4WNP - chain A; structure by X-ray diffraction, 1.88 A resolution.

Chain A:
Molecule: Serine/threonine-protein kinase ULK1
Source organism: Homo sapiens
Notes: EC 2.7.11.1
UniProtKB: O75385 (ULK1_HUMAN); numbering as in UniProt (aligned over 1-283)
Sequence (287 residues; numbered -3 to 283; the number before each row is that of its first residue; numbers below 1 keep their minus sign (Gly-3 is residue -3)):
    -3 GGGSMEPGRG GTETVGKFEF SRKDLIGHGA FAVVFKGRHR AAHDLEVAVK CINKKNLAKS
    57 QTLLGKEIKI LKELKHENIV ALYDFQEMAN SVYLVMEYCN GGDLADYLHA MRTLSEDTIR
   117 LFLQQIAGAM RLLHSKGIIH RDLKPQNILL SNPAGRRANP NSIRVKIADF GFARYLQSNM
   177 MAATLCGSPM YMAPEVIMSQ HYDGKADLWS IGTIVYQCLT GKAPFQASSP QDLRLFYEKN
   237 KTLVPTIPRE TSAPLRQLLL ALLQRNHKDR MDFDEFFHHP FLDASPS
Unresolved in the structure: -3 to 6, 281-283
Modified / non-standard residues: Thr180 (phosphothreonine; TPO)
Sequence notes: expression tag (-3 to 0); engineered mutation Ala37 (Glu in O75385), Ala38 (Lys in O75385)
Ligand contacts: 3RJ (N~2~-(1H-benzimidazol-6-yl)-N~4~-(5-cyclobutyl-1H-pyrazol-3-yl)quinazoline-2,4-diamine): Ile22, Val30, Ala44, Lys46, Val76, Met92, Glu93, Tyr94, Cys95, Asn96, Gly98, Asp99, Gln142, Asn143, Leu145, Ala164, Asp165
UniProt features mapped onto this chain:
  - active site: Asp138 (Proton acceptor)
  - binding site (ATP): Ile22 to Val30, Lys46
  - modified residue: Lys162 (N6-acetyllysine)
  - mutagenesis: Lys46 (K46I: Abolished serine/threonine-protein kinase activity)
What the authors report for this chain:
  - conformationally variable residues (side-chain flip): Asp165
  - binding site for 3RJ: Lys46, Gln142
  - mutagenesis - E37A/K38A: unchanged catalytic activity
  - post-translational modification sites: Lys162 (citing earlier work)

In short:
Chain A binds compound 3RJ. Curated annotation (UniProt) lists active-site residue Asp138, 10 ATP-binding
residues and one mutagenesis site. From the paper: a binding site for 3RJ at Lys46 and Gln142; E37A/K38A leave
catalytic activity unchanged.
Chain A is Serine/threonine-protein kinase ULK1 (Homo sapiens); the structure, Structure of ULK1 bound to a
potent inhibitor, was determined by X-ray diffraction, deposited together with 4WNO.
